Entry 1AL8 (X-ray diffraction, 2.20 A resolution); this record covers chain A.

# Chain A
Name: Glycolate oxidase
Organism: Spinacia oleracea
Notes: EC 1.1.3.15
UniProt: P05414 (GOX_SPIOL); residue numbers follow UniProt; this construct covers 1-359
Chain sequence (359 residues; row label = number of the first residue in the row):
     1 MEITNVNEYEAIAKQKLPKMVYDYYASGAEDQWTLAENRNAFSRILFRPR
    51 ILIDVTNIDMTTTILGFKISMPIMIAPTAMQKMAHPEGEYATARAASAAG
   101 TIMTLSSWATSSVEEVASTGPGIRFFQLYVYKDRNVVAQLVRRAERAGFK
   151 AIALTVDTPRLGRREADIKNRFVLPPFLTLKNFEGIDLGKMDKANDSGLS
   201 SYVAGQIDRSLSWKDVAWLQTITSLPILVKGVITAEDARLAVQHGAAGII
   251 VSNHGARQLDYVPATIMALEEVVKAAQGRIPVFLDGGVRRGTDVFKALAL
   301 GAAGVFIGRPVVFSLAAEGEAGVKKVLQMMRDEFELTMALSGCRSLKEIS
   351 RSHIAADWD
Not modelled in the structure: 162-167, 189-197
Swiss-Prot annotation at these positions:
  - active site: His254 (Proton acceptor)
  - binding site (glyoxylate): Tyr24, Tyr129, Arg164, His254, Arg257
  - binding site (FMN): Pro77 to Ala79, Ser106, Gln127 to Tyr129, Thr155, Lys230, Ser252, Asp285 to Arg289, Gly308, Arg309
  - site: Trp108 (Involved in determining the substrate specificity of glycolate oxidase)
  - modified residue: Met1 (N-acetylmethionine)
  - mutagenesis: Tyr24 (Y24F: 10-fold decrease in affinity for glycolate), Trp108 (W108S: 100-fold decrease in affinity for glycolate and 500-fold decrease in activity)
Small-molecule neighbours:
  - 3-decyl-2,5-dioxo-4-hydroxy-3-pyrroline (DHP): Met20, Val21, Tyr24, Ala79, Met80, Met83, Trp108, Tyr129, Pro159, Ile168, Phe172, His254, Arg257
  - FMN (flavin mononucleotide): Tyr24, Tyr25, Ala76, Pro77, Thr78, Ala79, Ser106, Trp108, Gln127, Tyr129, Thr155, Lys230, Ser252, His254, Gly255, Arg257, Asp285, Gly286, Gly287, Arg289, Phe306, Ile307, Gly308, Arg309, Pro310

# In short
Bound to chain A: flavin mononucleotide and 3-decyl-2,5-dioxo-4-hydroxy-3-pyrroline. Curated annotation
(UniProt) lists active-site residue His254, 5 glyoxylate-binding residues, 17 FMN-binding residues and 2
mutagenesis sites.
Chain A is Glycolate oxidase (Spinacia oleracea); the structure, Three-dimensional structure of glycolate
oxidase with bound active-site inhibitors, was determined by X-ray diffraction (same publication as 1AL7).
